2Z31 - chains A and P of the 5 polymer chains in the assembly; structure by X-ray diffraction, 2.70 A resolution.

Chain A:
Name: T-cell receptor alpha-chain
Source organism: Mus musculus
Reference sequence: Q5R1F5 (Q5R1F5_MOUSE); the author numbering skips numbers that UniProt does not, so the offset changes along the chain: 1-59 = UniProt 21-79; 61-93 = UniProt 80-112
Sequence (112 residues; row label = number of the first residue in the row; note: 5 numbers in that range are skipped by the numbering (no residue carries them; nothing is unmodelled there)):
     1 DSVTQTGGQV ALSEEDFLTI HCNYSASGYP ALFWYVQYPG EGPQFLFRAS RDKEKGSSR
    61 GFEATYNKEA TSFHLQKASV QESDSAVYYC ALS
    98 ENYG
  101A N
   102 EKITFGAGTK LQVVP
Disulfide bonds: Cys22-Cys90

Chain P:
Name: Myelin basic protein (MBP)-peptide
Sequence (11 residues; row label = number of the first residue in the row; numbers below 1 keep their minus sign (Arg-2 is residue -2)):
    -2 RGGASQYRPS Q

Interface between chain A and chain P:
Pairs across the interface - 7 pairs, chain A then chain P:
  Ser27(A) - Arg-2(P)
  Asn99(A) - Gly0(P)
  Asn99(A) - Ala1(P)  hydrogen bond (backbone-backbone)
  Tyr100(A) - Arg-2(P)
  Tyr100(A) - Gly-1(P)
  Gly101(A) - Gln3(P)
  Glu102(A) - Gln3(P)  hydrogen bond

In short:
The chain A/chain P interface involves 5 residues from each chain; the contacts include 2 hydrogen bonds.
Polar contacts include Glu102(A)-Gln3(P) and Asn99(A)-Ala1(P).
Here chain A is T-cell receptor alpha-chain (Mus musculus) and chain P is Myelin basic protein (MBP)-peptide.
Entry 2Z31 (Crystal structure of immune receptor complex) was determined by X-ray diffraction together with
2PXY and 2Z35 from the same study.
